Entry 3EN4 (X-ray diffraction, 2.55 A resolution); this record covers chain A.

# Chain A
Name: Proto-oncogene tyrosine-protein kinase Src
Source organism: Gallus gallus
Notes: EC 2.7.10.2; fragment: kinase domain
UniProt: P00523 (SRC_CHICK); residue numbers follow UniProt; this construct covers 251-533
Amino-acid sequence (286 residues; row label = number of the first residue in the row):
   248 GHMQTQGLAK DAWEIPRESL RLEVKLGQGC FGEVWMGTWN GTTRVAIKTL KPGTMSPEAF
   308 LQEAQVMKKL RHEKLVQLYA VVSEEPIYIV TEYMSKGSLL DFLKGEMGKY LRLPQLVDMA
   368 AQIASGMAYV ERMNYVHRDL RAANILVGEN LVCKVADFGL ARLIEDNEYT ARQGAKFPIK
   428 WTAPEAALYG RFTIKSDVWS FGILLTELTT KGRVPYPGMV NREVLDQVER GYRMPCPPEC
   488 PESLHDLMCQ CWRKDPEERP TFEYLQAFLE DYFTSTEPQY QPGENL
Not modelled in the structure: 248-257, 300-301, 407-423
Differences from the reference sequence: expression tag (248-250)
Ligand contacts: KS1 (1-cyclopentyl-3-(1H-pyrrolo[2,3-b]pyridin-5-yl)-1H-pyrazolo[3,4-d]pyrimidin-4-amine): Leu-273, Gly-274, Val-281, Ala-293, Lys-295, Glu-310, Met-314, Val-323, Ile-336, Thr-338, Glu-339, Tyr-340, Met-341, Gly-344, Ser-345, Leu-393, Ala-403, Asp-404
Reported in the primary citation:
  - binding site for KS1: Glu-310, Thr-338
  - conformationally variable residues (order/disorder transition): Glu-310
  - catalytic residues: Lys-295 (citing earlier work)
  - mutagenesis - T338I: decreased binding to compounds in our panel

# In short
Ligands of chain A: compound KS1. From the paper: the catalytic residue Lys-295; T338I reduces binding to
compounds in our panel.
Chain A is Proto-oncogene tyrosine-protein kinase Src (Gallus gallus); the structure, Targeted
polypharmacology: crystal structure of the c-Src kinase domain in complex with PP121, a multitargeted kinase
..., was determined by X-ray diffraction (same publication as 2V4L, 3EN5, 3EN6, 3EN7 and 3ENE).
